4KEP - chain A; structure by X-ray diffraction, 1.83 A resolution.

# Chain A
Name: 4-pyridoxolactonase
From: Mesorhizobium loti
Notes: EC 3.1.1.27
Reference sequence: Q988B9 (PDLA_RHILO); residue numbers follow UniProt; this construct covers 1-268
Amino-acid sequence (274 residues; row label = number of the first residue in the row):
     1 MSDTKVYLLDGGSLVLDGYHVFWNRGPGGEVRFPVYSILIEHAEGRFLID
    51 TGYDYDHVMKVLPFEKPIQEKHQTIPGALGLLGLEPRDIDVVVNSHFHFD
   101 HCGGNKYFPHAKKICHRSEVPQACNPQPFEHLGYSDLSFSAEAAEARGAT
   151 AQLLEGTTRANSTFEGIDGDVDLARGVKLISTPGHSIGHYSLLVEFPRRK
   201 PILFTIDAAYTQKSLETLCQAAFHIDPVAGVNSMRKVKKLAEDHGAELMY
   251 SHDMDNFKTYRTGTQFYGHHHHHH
Not modelled in the structure: 1
Construct notes: expression tag (269-274)
Bound ions: Zn2+ site 1: H96, H98, H185, D207 (together with acetate ion); Zn2+ site 2: D100, H101, D207, H252 (together with acetate ion)
UniProt features mapped onto this chain:
  - active site: D100 (Proton donor/acceptor)
  - binding site (Zn(2+)): H96, H98, D100, H101, H185, D207, H252
Reported in the primary citation:
  - self-association interface (contacts with another copy of this molecule); pairs are residue here / residue on that copy: H20-N24 (hydrogen bond), W23-F129, W23-A222 (hydrogen bond), D17, Q127, T217
  - Zn2+ coordination: H96, H98, D100, H101, H185, D207, H252
  - catalytic residues: E65, Y210, F223 (from molecular simulation)
  - catalytic residues: D100 (proposed by the authors, not directly observed)

# In short
The Zn2+ site 1 is built by H96, H98, H185 and D207. D100, H101, D207 and H252 form the Zn2+ site 2. UniProt
lists active-site residue D100 and 7 Zn2+-binding residues. From the paper: catalytic residues E65, Y210 and
F223 among others; Zn2+ coordination by H96, H98 and D100 among others.
Chain A is 4-pyridoxolactonase (Mesorhizobium loti); the structure, Crystal structure of 4-pyridoxolactonase,
wild-type, was determined by X-ray diffraction (same publication as 4KEQ and 3AJ3).
